PDB entry 7JG2 | electron microscopy, 3.30 A resolution | chains A and J of the 6 polymer chains in the assembly

Chain A:
Name: Igh protein
Organism: Mus musculus
UniProt: Q99M22 (Q99M22_MOUSE); residues 113-467 here correspond to UniProt positions 125-479 (UniProt number = residue number + 12)
Sequence (355 residues; numbered 113 to 467; the number before each row is that of its first residue):
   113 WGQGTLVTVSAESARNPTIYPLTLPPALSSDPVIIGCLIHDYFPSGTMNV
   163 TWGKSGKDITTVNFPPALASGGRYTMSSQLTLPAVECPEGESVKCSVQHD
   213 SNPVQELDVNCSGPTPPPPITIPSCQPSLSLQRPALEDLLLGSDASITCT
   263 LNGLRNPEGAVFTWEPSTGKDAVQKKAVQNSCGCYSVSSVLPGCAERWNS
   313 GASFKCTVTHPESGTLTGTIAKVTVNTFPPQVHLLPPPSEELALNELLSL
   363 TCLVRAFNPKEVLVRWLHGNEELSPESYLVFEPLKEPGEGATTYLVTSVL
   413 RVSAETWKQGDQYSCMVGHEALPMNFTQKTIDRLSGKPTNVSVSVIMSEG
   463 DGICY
Disordered / not traced: 113-236
Cystine bridges: Cys237-Cys296, Cys261-Cys318, Cys364-Cys427
Covalent attachments: N-acetylglucosamine (NAG) linked to Asn437

Chain J:
Name: Immunoglobulin J chain
Organism: Mus musculus
UniProt: P01592 (IGJ_MOUSE); residues 1-137 here correspond to UniProt positions 23-159 (UniProt number = residue number + 22)
Sequence (137 residues; each row starts with the number of its first residue):
     1 DDEATILADNKCMCTRVTSRIIPSTEDPNEDIVERNIRIVVPLNNRENIS
    51 DPTSPLRRNFVYHLSDVCKKCDPVEVELEDQVVTATQSNICNEDDGVPET
   101 CYMYDRNKCYTTMVPLRYHGETKMVQAALTPDSCYPD
Disordered / not traced: 1-2, 94-96
Cystine bridges: Cys12-Cys101, Cys71-Cys91, Cys109-Cys134
Covalent attachments: N-acetylglucosamine (NAG) linked to Asn48
Swiss-Prot annotation at these positions:
  - glycosylation: Asn48 (N-linked (GlcNAc...) (complex) asparagine)

Interface between chain A and chain J:
Inter-chain disulfides: Cys466(A)-Cys68(J)
Pairs across the interface (61):
  Glu249(A) - Tyr118(J)
  Asp250(A) - Tyr118(J)  hydrogen bond
  Leu253(A) - Leu116(J)  hydrophobic
  Leu253(A) - Lys123(J)
  Arg377(A) - Arg117(J)  hydrogen bond (side chain-backbone)
  Leu379(A) - Val114(J)  hydrophobic
  Leu379(A) - Pro115(J)
  Asn382(A) - Thr53(J)
  Asn382(A) - Pro115(J)
  Glu384(A) - Leu116(J)
  Glu384(A) - Arg117(J)  hydrogen bond (side chain-backbone)
  Gln424(A) - Arg46(J)  hydrogen bond
  Met428(A) - Val114(J)  hydrophobic
  Met428(A) - Leu116(J)  hydrophobic
  Ala433(A) - Tyr135(J)  hydrogen bond (backbone-side chain)
  Pro435(A) - Ala128(J)
  Pro435(A) - Pro131(J)
  Pro435(A) - Ser133(J)
  Pro435(A) - Cys134(J)
  Pro435(A) - Tyr135(J)
  Met436(A) - Thr111(J)
  Met436(A) - Gln126(J)
  Met436(A) - Ala128(J)  hydrophobic
  Met436(A) - Cys134(J)  hydrophobic
  Phe438(A) - Val125(J)  hydrophobic
  Phe438(A) - Ala128(J)  hydrogen bond (backbone-backbone)
  Thr439(A) - Ala128(J)
  Gln440(A) - Thr112(J)
  Gln440(A) - Val114(J)
  Thr442(A) - Arg46(J)
  Leu446(A) - Leu56(J)  hydrophobic
  Ser447(A) - Asn44(J)
  Gly448(A) - Asn44(J)
  Lys449(A) - Leu43(J)
  Val453(A) - Arg58(J)
  Ser454(A) - Arg58(J)
  Val455(A) - Arg58(J)
  Ser456(A) - Arg58(J)  hydrogen bond (backbone-backbone)
  Ser456(A) - Asn59(J)
  Ser456(A) - Phe60(J)
  Val457(A) - Phe60(J)
  Ile458(A) - Phe60(J)
  Ile458(A) - Val61(J)
  Ile458(A) - Tyr62(J)  hydrogen bond (backbone-backbone)
  Met459(A) - Ile37(J)  hydrophobic
  Met459(A) - Ile39(J)  hydrophobic
  Met459(A) - Tyr62(J)
  Met459(A) - Leu64(J)  hydrophobic
  Ser460(A) - Tyr62(J)  hydrogen bond (backbone-backbone)
  Ser460(A) - His63(J)
  Ser460(A) - Leu64(J)  hydrogen bond (backbone-backbone)
  Glu461(A) - His63(J)  salt bridge
  Glu461(A) - Leu64(J)
  Gly462(A) - Arg35(J)
  Gly462(A) - Leu64(J)
  Gly464(A) - Arg35(J)
  Gly464(A) - Leu64(J)
  Cys466(A) - Leu7(J)  hydrophobic
  Cys466(A) - Cys68(J)  disulfide
  Tyr467(A) - Cys68(J)
  Tyr467(A) - Lys70(J)  hydrogen bond (backbone-side chain)
Other interface residues (no listed pair), chain A (40 interface residues in all): Gly254, Pro341, Leu434, Ile443, Pro450, Asp463, Ile465
Other interface residues (no listed pair), chain J (40 interface residues in all): Ala8, Val17, Val41, Pro52, Ala127, Leu129, Thr130
From the paper, about this interface:
  - pairs named by the authors: Cys466(A)-Cys68(J) (covalent link)

Summary:
The chain A/chain J interface involves 40 residues from each chain; the contacts include 1 disulfide bond, 11
hydrogen bonds and 1 salt bridge. Polar pairs include Glu461(A)-His63(J), Asp250(A)-Tyr118(J) and
Arg377(A)-Arg117(J). The paper describes a contact between Cys466(A) and Cys68(J). Covalently linked
N-acetylglucosamine: at Asn437(A).
Chain A is Igh protein and chain J is Immunoglobulin J chain, both from Mus musculus; the structure, Secretory
Immunoglobin A (SIgA), was determined by electron microscopy (same publication as 7JG1).
